2BZW - chains A and B; structure by X-ray diffraction, 2.30 A resolution.

== Chain A ==
Molecule: Apoptosis regulator bcl-X
From: Mus musculus
Notes: fragment: bcl-2 homology domain, residues 1-211
Reference sequence: Q64373 (BCLX_MOUSE); residue numbers follow UniProt; this construct covers 1-211
Amino-acid sequence (211 residues; each row starts with the number of its first residue):
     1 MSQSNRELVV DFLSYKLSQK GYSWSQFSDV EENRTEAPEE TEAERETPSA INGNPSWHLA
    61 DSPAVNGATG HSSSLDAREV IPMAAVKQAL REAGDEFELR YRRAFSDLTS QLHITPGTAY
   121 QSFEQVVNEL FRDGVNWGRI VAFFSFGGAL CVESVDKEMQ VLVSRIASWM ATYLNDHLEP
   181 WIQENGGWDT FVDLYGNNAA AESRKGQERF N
Unresolved in the structure: 1, 30-80, 198-211
Curated features (UniProtKB/Swiss-Prot):
  - motif: Ser-4 to Trp-24 (BH4), Val-86 to Arg-100 (BH3), Glu-129 to Gly-148 (BH1), Pro-180 to Tyr-195 (BH2)
  - modified residue (Phosphoserine): Ser-49, Ser-62

== Chain B ==
Molecule: BCL2-antagonist of cell death
From: Mus musculus
Reference sequence: Q61337 (BAD_MOUSE); residues 95-121 here correspond to UniProt positions 137-163 (UniProt number = residue number + 42)
Amino-acid sequence (27 residues; each row starts with the number of its first residue):
    95 APPNLWAAQR YGRELRRMSD EFEGSFK

== How chain A and chain B interact ==
Contacting residue pairs (51):
  Ala-93(A) / Phe-116(B)
  Glu-96(A) / Phe-116(B)
  Phe-97(A) / Ser-113(B)
  Phe-97(A) / Phe-116(B)  hydrophobic
  Tyr-101(A) / Met-112(B)  hydrogen bond (side chain-backbone)
  Tyr-101(A) / Glu-115(B)  hydrogen bond
  Tyr-101(A) / Phe-116(B)
  Arg-103(A) / Met-112(B)
  Ala-104(A) / Tyr-105(B)  hydrogen bond (backbone-side chain)
  Ala-104(A) / Met-112(B)  hydrophobic
  Leu-108(A) / Tyr-105(B)
  Gln-111(A) / Tyr-105(B)
  Leu-112(A) / Ala-102(B)  hydrophobic
  Leu-112(A) / Tyr-105(B)  hydrophobic
  Gln-121(A) / Leu-99(B)
  Ser-122(A) / Leu-99(B)
  Ser-122(A) / Ala-102(B)
  Gln-125(A) / Ala-95(B)
  Gln-125(A) / Leu-99(B)
  Gln-125(A) / Ala-102(B)
  Gln-125(A) / Gln-103(B)  hydrogen bond
  Val-126(A) / Ala-102(B)
  Val-126(A) / Tyr-105(B)  hydrophobic
  Val-126(A) / Gly-106(B)
  Glu-129(A) / Gln-103(B)
  Glu-129(A) / Gly-106(B)
  Glu-129(A) / Arg-107(B)
  Glu-129(A) / Arg-110(B)  salt bridge
  Leu-130(A) / Gly-106(B)
  Leu-130(A) / Leu-109(B)  hydrophobic
  Leu-130(A) / Arg-110(B)
  Leu-130(A) / Ser-113(B)
  Arg-132(A) / Arg-110(B)
  Asn-136(A) / Asp-114(B)  hydrogen bond
  Asn-136(A) / Glu-117(B)
  Trp-137(A) / Glu-117(B)  hydrogen bond (backbone-side chain)
  Trp-137(A) / Phe-120(B)  hydrophobic
  Gly-138(A) / Ser-113(B)
  Gly-138(A) / Glu-117(B)  hydrogen bond (backbone-side chain)
  Gly-138(A) / Phe-120(B)
  Arg-139(A) / Arg-110(B)
  Arg-139(A) / Ser-113(B)
  Arg-139(A) / Asp-114(B)  salt bridge
  Ala-142(A) / Ser-113(B)
  Phe-146(A) / Tyr-105(B)
  Asp-193(A) / Lys-121(B)  hydrogen bond (backbone-side chain)
  Leu-194(A) / Phe-120(B)
  Leu-194(A) / Lys-121(B)
  Tyr-195(A) / Phe-120(B)  hydrophobic
  Tyr-195(A) / Lys-121(B)
  Asn-197(A) / Lys-121(B)
Also at the interface, not in a pair above, chain A (31 interface residues in all): Arg-100, Phe-105, Asp-133, Val-141, Gly-196
Also at the interface, not in a pair above, chain B (18 interface residues in all): Ala-101

== In short ==
31 residues of chain A face 18 of chain B across their interface; the contacts include 8 hydrogen bonds and 2
salt bridges. Among the polar pairs are Glu-129(A)/Arg-110(B), Arg-139(A)/Asp-114(B) and
Tyr-101(A)/Met-112(B).
Here chain A is Apoptosis regulator bcl-X and chain B is BCL2-antagonist of cell death, both from Mus
musculus. Entry 2BZW (The crystal structure of BCL-XL in complex with full-length BAD) was determined by X-ray
diffraction, deposited together with 3BL2.
